Entry 3ID5 (X-ray diffraction, 4.01 A resolution (low resolution: residue-level contacts below are approximate; hydrogen-bond / salt-bridge calls are withheld)); this record covers chains A and E of the 8 polymer chains in the assembly.

# Chain A (and E)
Name: Pre mRNA splicing protein
From: Sulfolobus solfataricus
Notes: chain E of this document is another copy of the same molecule, construct and numbering; everything in this record applies to it too
UniProt: Q97ZH3 (Q97ZH3_SULSO); numbering as in UniProt (aligned over 1-380)
Amino-acid sequence (388 residues; row label = number of the first residue in the row):
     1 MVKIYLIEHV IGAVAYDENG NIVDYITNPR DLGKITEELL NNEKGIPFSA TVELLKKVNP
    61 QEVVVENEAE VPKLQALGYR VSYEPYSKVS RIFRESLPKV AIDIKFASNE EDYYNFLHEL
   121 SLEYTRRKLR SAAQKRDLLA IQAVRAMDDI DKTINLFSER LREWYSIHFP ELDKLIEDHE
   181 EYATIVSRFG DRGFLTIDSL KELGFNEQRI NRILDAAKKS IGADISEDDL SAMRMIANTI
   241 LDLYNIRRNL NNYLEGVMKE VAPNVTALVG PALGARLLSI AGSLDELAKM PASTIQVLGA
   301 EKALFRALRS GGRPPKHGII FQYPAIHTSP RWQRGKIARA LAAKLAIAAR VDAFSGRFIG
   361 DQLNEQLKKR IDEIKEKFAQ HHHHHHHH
Unresolved in the structure: 1, 307-312, 379-388
Sequence notes: engineered mutation V2 (Met in Q97ZH3); expression tag (381-388)
What the authors report for this chain:
  - binding site for half C/D RNA: Q296, A300 to H317, R339
  - conformationally variable residues (order/disorder transition): A300 to H317

# How chain A and chain E interact
Contacting residue pairs (63; chain A residue first):
  R136(A) - D228(E)
  R136(A) - D229(E)
  L138(A) - I167(E)
  L139(A) - W164(E)
  L139(A) - I167(E)
  L139(A) - I225(E)
  L139(A) - D229(E)
  Q142(A) - R160(E)
  Q142(A) - E163(E)
  Q142(A) - W164(E)
  Q142(A) - I167(E)
  A143(A) - W164(E)
  R145(A) - R160(E)
  R145(A) - E163(E)
  A146(A) - R160(E)
  A146(A) - W164(E)
  A146(A) - I236(E)
  D149(A) - L156(E)
  D149(A) - F157(E)
  D149(A) - R160(E)
  I150(A) - F157(E)
  T153(A) - T153(E)
  T153(A) - L156(E)
  T153(A) - F157(E)
  L156(A) - D149(E)
  L156(A) - T153(E)
  F157(A) - I150(E)
  F157(A) - T153(E)
  F157(A) - L243(E)
  R160(A) - Q142(E)
  R160(A) - R145(E)
  R160(A) - A146(E)
  R160(A) - D149(E)
  E163(A) - Q142(E)
  E163(A) - R145(E)
  W164(A) - L139(E)
  W164(A) - Q142(E)
  W164(A) - A143(E)
  W164(A) - A146(E)
  W164(A) - L250(E)
  W164(A) - Y253(E)
  I167(A) - L138(E)
  I167(A) - L139(E)
  I167(A) - Q142(E)
  I225(A) - L139(E)
  D228(A) - R136(E)
  D228(A) - Y253(E)
  D229(A) - R136(E)
  D229(A) - L139(E)
  D229(A) - Y253(E)
  A232(A) - Y253(E)
  M235(A) - I246(E)
  M235(A) - N249(E)
  I236(A) - A146(E)
  T239(A) - I246(E)
  L243(A) - F157(E)
  I246(A) - M235(E)
  I246(A) - T239(E)
  N249(A) - M235(E)
  L250(A) - W164(E)
  Y253(A) - D228(E)
  Y253(A) - D229(E)
  Y253(A) - A232(E)
Interface residues without a listed pair, chain A (32 interface residues in all): K135, A223, D224, M233
Interface residues without a listed pair, chain E (32 interface residues in all): A133, K135, A223, M233

# Overview
Chain A and chain E each contribute 32 residues to their interface. From the paper: a binding site for half
C/D RNA at Q296(A), A300(A) and R339(A); conformational variability at A300(A).
Chain A and chain E are both Pre mRNA splicing protein (Sulfolobus solfataricus); the structure, Crystal
structure of Sulfolobus solfataricus C/D RNP assembled with Nop5, fibrillarin, L7Ae and a split half ..., was
determined by X-ray diffraction (same publication as 3ID6).
